6MVF - chains A and C of the 3 polymer chains in the assembly; structure by X-ray diffraction, 2.55 A resolution.

[Chain A (and C)]
Name: Beta-galactosidase/beta-glucuronidase
Source organism: Faecalibacterium prausnitzii L2-6
Notes: EC 3.2.1.23; chain C of this document is another copy of the same molecule, construct and numbering; everything in this record applies to it too
UniProt: D4K3H3 (D4K3H3_9FIRM); residue numbers follow UniProt; this construct covers 1-746
Sequence (769 residues; row label = number of the first residue in the row; numbers below 1 keep their minus sign (His-22 is residue -22)):
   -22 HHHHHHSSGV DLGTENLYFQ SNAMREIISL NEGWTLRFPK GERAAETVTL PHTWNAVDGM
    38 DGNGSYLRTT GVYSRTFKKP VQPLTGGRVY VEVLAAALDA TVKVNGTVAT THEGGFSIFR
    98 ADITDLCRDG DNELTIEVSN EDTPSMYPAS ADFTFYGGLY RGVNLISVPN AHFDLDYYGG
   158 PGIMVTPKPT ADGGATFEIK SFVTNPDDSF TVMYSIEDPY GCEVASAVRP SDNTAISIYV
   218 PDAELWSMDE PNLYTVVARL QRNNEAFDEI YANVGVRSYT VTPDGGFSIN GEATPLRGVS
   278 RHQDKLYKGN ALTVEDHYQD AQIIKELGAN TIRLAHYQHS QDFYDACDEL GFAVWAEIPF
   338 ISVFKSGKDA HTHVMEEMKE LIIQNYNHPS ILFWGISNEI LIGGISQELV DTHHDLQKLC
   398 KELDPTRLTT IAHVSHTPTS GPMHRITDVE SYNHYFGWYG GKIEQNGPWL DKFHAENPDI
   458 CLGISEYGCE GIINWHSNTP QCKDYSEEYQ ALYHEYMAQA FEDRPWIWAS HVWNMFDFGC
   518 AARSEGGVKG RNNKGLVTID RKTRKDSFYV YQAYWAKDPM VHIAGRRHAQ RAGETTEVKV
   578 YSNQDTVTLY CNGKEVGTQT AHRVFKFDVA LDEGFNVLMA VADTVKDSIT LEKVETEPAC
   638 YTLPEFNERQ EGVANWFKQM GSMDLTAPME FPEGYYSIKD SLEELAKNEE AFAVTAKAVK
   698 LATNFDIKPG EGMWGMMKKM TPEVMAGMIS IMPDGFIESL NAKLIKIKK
Unresolved in the structure: -22 to -2, 642-746
Construct notes: expression tag (-22 to 0)
Small-molecule neighbours: FMN (flavin mononucleotide): Asp151, Tyr154, Tyr155, Gly159, Met161, Phe179, Lys356, Ile360, Tyr363, Leu400
What the authors report for this chain:
  - binding site for flavin mononucleotide: Asp151, Tyr154, Met161, Phe179, Lys356, Tyr363
  - mutagenesis - D151A, K356A, Y363A: unchanged binding to flavin mononucleotide
  - mutagenesis - Y154A, F179A: decreased binding to flavin mononucleotide
  - mutagenesis - D151A, Y154A, F179A, K356A, Y363A: decreased stability

[Interface between chain A and chain C]
Contacting residue pairs - 53 pairs, chain A then chain C:
  Val34(A) - Pro60(C)
  Leu283(A) - Glu242(C)
  Tyr284(A) - Met1(C)  hydrophobic
  Tyr284(A) - Pro60(C)  hydrophobic
  Tyr284(A) - Leu61(C)
  Tyr284(A) - Glu242(C)  hydrogen bond
  Gly468(A) - Asn241(C)  hydrogen bond (backbone-side chain)
  Ile469(A) - Asn240(C)
  Ile469(A) - Asn241(C)
  Ile470(A) - Gln238(C)
  Ile470(A) - Asn240(C)
  Ile470(A) - Asn241(C)  hydrogen bond (backbone-side chain)
  Asn471(A) - Asn240(C)  hydrogen bond
  Asp514(A) - Asn241(C)  hydrogen bond
  Val525(A) - Asn240(C)
  Arg528(A) - Glu242(C)  salt bridge
  Asn530(A) - Asn241(C)  hydrogen bond
  Thr535(A) - Asn241(C)
  Asp537(A) - Glu242(C)
  Asp537(A) - Ala243(C)  hydrogen bond (side chain-backbone)
  Lys539(A) - Ala0(C)
  Lys539(A) - Arg236(C)
  Lys539(A) - Glu246(C)  salt bridge
  Thr540(A) - Met190(C)
  Lys542(A) - Asn241(C)
  Arg563(A) - Glu200(C)  salt bridge
  Arg563(A) - Ser203(C)  hydrogen bond
  Arg563(A) - Val205(C)
  Arg564(A) - Met190(C)
  Arg564(A) - Val205(C)
  Ala566(A) - Val205(C)
  Gln567(A) - Arg206(C)
  Gln567(A) - Pro207(C)
  Phe612(A) - Arg206(C)
  Phe612(A) - Ile213(C)  hydrophobic
  Val614(A) - Tyr216(C)  hydrophobic
  Met616(A) - Tyr216(C)  hydrophobic
  Met616(A) - Pro218(C)  hydrophobic
  Lys623(A) - Pro218(C)
  Lys623(A) - Asp219(C)  salt bridge
  Asp624(A) - Val201(C)
  Ser625(A) - Val201(C)
  Ser625(A) - Ala202(C)
  Ser625(A) - Ser203(C)  hydrogen bond (backbone-backbone)
  Ser625(A) - Tyr216(C)  hydrogen bond (side chain-backbone)
  Ile626(A) - Ser203(C)
  Thr627(A) - Ser203(C)
  Thr627(A) - Ala204(C)
  Thr627(A) - Ile213(C)
  Thr627(A) - Ser214(C)  hydrogen bond (side chain-backbone)
  Thr627(A) - Ile215(C)
  Glu629(A) - Arg206(C)  salt bridge
  Cys637(A) - Asp185(C)
Other interface residues (no listed pair), chain A (33 interface residues in all): Asp38, Gly524, Ile536
Other interface residues (no listed pair), chain C (28 interface residues in all): Ala212

[Summary]
The interface between chain A and chain C involves 33 residues on one side and 28 on the other; the contacts
include 11 hydrogen bonds and 5 salt bridges. Polar contacts include Arg528(A)-Glu242(C), Lys539(A)-Glu246(C)
and Arg563(A)-Glu200(C). From the paper: a binding site for flavin mononucleotide at Asp151(A), Tyr154(A) and
Met161(A) among others; D151A, Y154A and F179A of chain A, among others, reduce stability; 5 substitutions
were tested in all.
Both chains are Beta-galactosidase/beta-glucuronidase (Faecalibacterium prausnitzii L2-6). Entry 6MVF (Crystal
structure of FMN-binding beta-glucuronidase from Facaelibacterium prausnitzii L2-6) was determined by X-ray
diffraction (same publication as 6MVG and 6MVH).
